7F0L - chains O and Q of the 33 polymer chains in the assembly; structure by electron microscopy, 2.94 A resolution.

# Chain O (and Q)
Protein: Light-harvesting protein B-875 alpha chain
Source organism: Rhodobacter sphaeroides
Notes: chain Q of this document is another copy of the same molecule, construct and numbering; everything in this record applies to it too
Sequence (54 residues; numbered 1 to 54; the number before each row is that of its first residue):
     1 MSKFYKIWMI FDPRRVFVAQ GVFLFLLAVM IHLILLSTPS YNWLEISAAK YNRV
Modified residues: M1 (N-formylmethionine; FME)
Small-molecule neighbours:
  - bacteriochlorophyll a (BCL), molecule 1: F4, I7, F23, I31
  - bacteriochlorophyll a (BCL), molecule 2: G21, L24, F25, A28, H32, L35, Y41, W43
  - bacteriochlorophyll a (BCL), molecule 3: L24, L27, A28, I31, H32, L35, Y41
  - spheroidene (SPO), molecule 1: K3, F4, K6, I7, I10
  - spheroidene (SPO), molecule 2: F17, Q20, F23, L24, L27, I31, I34
  - spheroidene (SPO), molecule 3: F17, Q20, K50, Y51
  - spheroidene (SPO), molecule 4: F25, A28, V29, H32, L33, L36, W43
What the authors report for this chain:
  - binding site for bacteriochlorophyll a: H32

# Interface between chain O and chain Q
Pairs across the interface - 13 pairs, chain O then chain Q:
  I10(O) - P13(Q)  hydrophobic
  I10(O) - R14(Q)
  I10(O) - F17(Q)  hydrophobic
  F11(O) - R14(Q)
  F11(O) - F17(Q)  hydrophobic
  F11(O) - V18(Q)  hydrophobic
  R15(O) - V18(Q)
  F23(O) - F25(Q)  hydrophobic
  I34(O) - L44(Q)  hydrophobic
  T38(O) - L44(Q)
  S40(O) - A48(Q)
  S40(O) - R53(Q)
  Y41(O) - R53(Q)  hydrogen bond
Also at the interface, not in a pair above, chain O (10 interface residues in all): I7, L35
Also at the interface, not in a pair above, chain Q (10 interface residues in all): L36, S47

# Summary
The chain O/chain Q interface involves 10 residues from each chain; the contacts include 1 hydrogen bond. Its
one hydrogen-bonded contact is Y41(O)-R53(Q). Chain O binds 4 copies of spheroidene and 3 copies of
bacteriochlorophyll a. From the paper: a binding site for bacteriochlorophyll a at H32(O).
Both chains are Light-harvesting protein B-875 alpha chain (Rhodobacter sphaeroides). Entry 7F0L (Structure of
photosynthetic LH1-rc super-complex of rhodobacter sphaeroides monomer) was determined by electron microscopy.
